PDB entry 9E2G | electron microscopy, 2.80 A resolution | chains 0H and 1I of the 415 polymer chains in the assembly

Chain 0H:
Protein: Flagellar protofilament ribbon protein, putative
From: Trypanosoma brucei brucei TREU927
UniProtKB: Q57UY7 (Q57UY7_TRYB2); numbering as in UniProt (aligned over 1-385)
Amino-acid sequence (385 residues; row label = number of the first residue in the row):
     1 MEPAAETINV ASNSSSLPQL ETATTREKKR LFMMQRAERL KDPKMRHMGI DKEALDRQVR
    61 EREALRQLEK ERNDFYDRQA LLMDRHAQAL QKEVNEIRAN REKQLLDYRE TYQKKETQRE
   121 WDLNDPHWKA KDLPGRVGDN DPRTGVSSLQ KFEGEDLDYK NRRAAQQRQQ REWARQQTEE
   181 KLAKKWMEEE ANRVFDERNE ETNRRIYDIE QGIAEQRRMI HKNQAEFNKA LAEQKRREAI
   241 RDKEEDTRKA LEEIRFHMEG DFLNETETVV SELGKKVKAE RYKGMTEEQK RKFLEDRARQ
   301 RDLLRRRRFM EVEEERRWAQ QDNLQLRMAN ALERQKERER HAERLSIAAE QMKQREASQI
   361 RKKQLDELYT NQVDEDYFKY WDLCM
Unresolved in the structure: 1-23, 266-280, 302-385

Chain 1I:
Protein: T. brucei spp.-specific protein
From: Trypanosoma brucei brucei TREU927
UniProtKB: Q384L6 (Q384L6_TRYB2); residues 1-417 here = UniProt positions 1-417
Amino-acid sequence (417 residues; row label = number of the first residue in the row):
     1 MEEGTYAGQL GTQNLDSVVE TDETNFLHER LSSKISNGFA SSAYWGATGE LPPREPDDVA
    61 GKKPHCFEME LNRKLVPFPE DKTSLPRILD YSHVGLHRLR DGAEDPPKLN EAQLRALEAG
   121 GSASGDNTLK RRGLPLLERT TTQGRTIGKG ILGPEALNAL REGNANISAA EANREQLKSK
   181 PFTSADPNAY RPTSWDYCDM TGIDPSSYWV TALDQESVGM PAVYKSRYNL VEKEGPVRRE
   241 RTTLMLERGK TVDKKQLRDT LDGINAEAVP QGYKTWSAGH WMSTTHDAHA PYDIGGATEI
   301 NKRNATVPLP RTYHTLTPVH EETVLSQTQR HLNRHNGKWA TEYSVSYKDS FDEAEVNKAY
   361 SKRSIFDIRD GAYTMHPYAH HPRDDTATGE NYTPAQIVPG QYTSIARQPL HARNAIK
Unresolved in the structure: 1-81, 119-133, 417

Chain 0H / chain 1I interface:
Residue-residue contacts (67):
  L133(0H) - K254(1I)
  L133(0H) - L257(1I)  hydrophobic
  V137(0H) - T260(1I)
  V137(0H) - L261(1I)  hydrophobic
  N140(0H) - R248(1I)  hydrogen bond (backbone-side chain)
  D141(0H) - R248(1I)
  D141(0H) - L257(1I)
  P142(0H) - R248(1I)
  P142(0H) - G249(1I)
  R143(0H) - V252(1I)
  R143(0H) - L257(1I)
  V146(0H) - M245(1I)  hydrophobic
  A165(0H) - L213(1I)  hydrophobic
  Q169(0H) - T211(1I)  hydrogen bond (side chain-backbone)
  Q169(0H) - A212(1I)  hydrogen bond (side chain-backbone)
  Q169(0H) - L213(1I)
  W173(0H) - V210(1I)  hydrophobic
  W173(0H) - T211(1I)  hydrogen bond
  Q176(0H) - S206(1I)
  V194(0H) - A185(1I)
  V194(0H) - D186(1I)
  F195(0H) - P187(1I)  hydrophobic
  F195(0H) - N188(1I)
  E197(0H) - S184(1I)
  R198(0H) - F182(1I)
  R198(0H) - S184(1I)  hydrogen bond (side chain-backbone)
  R198(0H) - A185(1I)  hydrogen bond (side chain-backbone)
  R198(0H) - D186(1I)
  E201(0H) - F182(1I)
  E201(0H) - T183(1I)
  E201(0H) - S184(1I)  hydrogen bond
  T202(0H) - F182(1I)
  R205(0H) - K178(1I)
  R205(0H) - K180(1I)  hydrogen bond (side chain-backbone)
  R205(0H) - P181(1I)
  R205(0H) - F182(1I)
  I209(0H) - L177(1I)  hydrophobic
  I209(0H) - K178(1I)
  G212(0H) - R174(1I)
  I213(0H) - R174(1I)
  Q216(0H) - E171(1I)  hydrogen bond
  Q216(0H) - R174(1I)
  M219(0H) - N166(1I)
  M219(0H) - I167(1I)  hydrophobic
  M219(0H) - A170(1I)  hydrophobic
  I220(0H) - I167(1I)  hydrophobic
  N223(0H) - G163(1I)
  E226(0H) - E162(1I)
  F227(0H) - A156(1I)  hydrophobic
  F227(0H) - L160(1I)  hydrophobic
  L231(0H) - L152(1I)  hydrophobic
  Q234(0H) - I151(1I)  hydrogen bond (side chain-backbone)
  Q234(0H) - L152(1I)
  Q234(0H) - G153(1I)  hydrogen bond (side chain-backbone)
  R237(0H) - E155(1I)  salt bridge
  R248(0H) - A116(1I)
  R248(0H) - L117(1I)
  R248(0H) - E118(1I)
  K249(0H) - L137(1I)
  K249(0H) - E138(1I)
  L251(0H) - Q113(1I)
  L251(0H) - A116(1I)  hydrophobic
  L251(0H) - L117(1I)  hydrophobic
  E252(0H) - L117(1I)
  R255(0H) - L117(1I)
  F256(0H) - L134(1I)  hydrophobic
  F256(0H) - P135(1I)
Interface residues without a listed pair, chain 0H (45 interface residues in all): P134, G138, R162, Q166, D208, A230, T247, E253, M258
Interface residues without a listed pair, chain 1I (53 interface residues in all): P107, K108, L109, A159, A189, S207, R258, I264

In short:
The interface between chain 0H and chain 1I involves 45 residues on one side and 53 on the other, with 11
hydrogen bonds and 1 salt bridge. Polar pairs include R237(0H)-E155(1I), N140(0H)-R248(1I) and
Q169(0H)-T211(1I).
Chain 0H is Flagellar protofilament ribbon protein, putative and chain 1I is T. brucei spp.-specific protein,
both from Trypanosoma brucei brucei TREU927; the structure, Cryo-EM structure of 48 nm repeat of microtubule
doublet from T. brucei flagellum, was determined by electron microscopy.
